4FI6 - chains A and B; structure by X-ray diffraction, 1.46 A resolution.

[Chain A (and B)]
Name: Transthyretin
Source organism: Homo sapiens
Notes: chain B of this document is another copy of the same molecule, construct and numbering; everything in this record applies to it too
UniProtKB: P02766 (TTHY_HUMAN); residues 1-127 here correspond to UniProt positions 21-147 (UniProt number = residue number + 20)
Sequence (127 residues; row label = number of the first residue in the row):
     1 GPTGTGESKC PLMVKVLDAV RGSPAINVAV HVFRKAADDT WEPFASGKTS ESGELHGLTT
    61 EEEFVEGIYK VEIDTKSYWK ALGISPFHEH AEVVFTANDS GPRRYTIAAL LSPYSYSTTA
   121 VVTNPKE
Not modelled in the structure: 1-10, 126-127 (chain B: 1-10, 125-127)
Covalent attachments: compound 0U7 linked to Lys15
Small-molecule neighbours: 0U7 (3-[5-(3,5-dichlorophenyl)-1,3,4-oxadiazol-2-yl]benzenesulfonyl fluoride): Met13, Leu17, Glu54, Thr106, Ala108, Ala109, Leu110, Ser117, Thr118, Thr119
Swiss-Prot annotation at these positions:
  - binding site (L-thyroxine): Lys15, Glu54, Ser117
  - modified residue: Cys10 (Sulfocysteine), Glu42 (4-carboxyglutamate), Ser52 (Phosphoserine)
  - glycosylation: Asn98 (N-linked (GlcNAc...) asparagine)
What the authors report for this chain:
  - binding site for 0U7: Lys15, Leu110, Ser117, Thr119
  - disease-associated variants - V30M, V122I: decreased stability (citing earlier work)
  - mutagenesis - K15A: decreased binding to sulfonyl fluorides 3-18

[Interface between chain A and chain B]
Pairs across the interface (40):
  Ile68(A) with Glu89(B)
  Phe87(A) with Phe95(B), hydrophobic; Thr96(B); Tyr105(B), hydrophobic; Ile107(B), hydrophobic; Ala120(B), hydrophobic; Val122(B), hydrophobic
  His88(A) with Val93(B); Val94(B)
  Glu89(A) with Ile68(B); Val94(B), hydrogen bond (backbone-backbone); Thr96(B), hydrogen bond
  His90(A) with Val94(B)
  Glu92(A) with Glu92(B); Tyr116(B), hydrogen bond (backbone-side chain)
  Val93(A) with His88(B)
  Val94(A) with His88(B); Glu89(B), hydrogen bond (backbone-backbone); His90(B); Glu92(B)
  Phe95(A) with Phe87(B), hydrophobic
  Thr96(A) with Glu89(B), hydrogen bond
  Tyr105(A) with Phe87(B), hydrophobic
  Ile107(A) with Phe87(B), hydrophobic
  Tyr114(A) with Thr119(B), hydrogen bond (backbone-side chain); Ala120(B), hydrogen bond (backbone-backbone)
  Ser115(A) with Thr118(B), hydrogen bond (side chain-backbone); Thr119(B)
  Tyr116(A) with Glu92(B), hydrogen bond (side chain-backbone); Ser117(B), hydrogen bond (backbone-side chain); Thr118(B), hydrogen bond (backbone-backbone)
  Ser117(A) with Tyr116(B); Ser117(B)
  Thr118(A) with Ser115(B), hydrogen bond (backbone-side chain); Tyr116(B), hydrogen bond (backbone-backbone)
  Thr119(A) with Tyr114(B), hydrogen bond (side chain-backbone); Ser115(B)
  Ala120(A) with Phe87(B), hydrophobic; Tyr114(B), hydrogen bond (backbone-backbone)
  Val122(A) with Phe87(B), hydrophobic
Other interface residues (no listed pair), chain A (22 interface residues in all): Lys70, Lys76
Other interface residues (no listed pair), chain B (21 interface residues in all): Lys76

[Summary]
22 residues of chain A face 21 of chain B across their interface, with 15 hydrogen bonds. Polar contacts
include Glu89(A)-Thr96(B), Glu92(A)-Tyr116(B) and Tyr114(A)-Thr119(B). Compound 0U7 is covalently linked to
Lys15(A). From the paper: a binding site for 0U7 at Lys15(A), Leu110(A) and Ser117(A) among others; V30M and
V122I of chain A reduce stability.
Both chains are Transthyretin (Homo sapiens). Entry 4FI6 (Kinetic Stabilization of transthyretin through
covalent modification of K15 by 3-(5-(3,5-dichlorophenyl)-1,3,4-oxadiazol-2-yl)-benzenesulfonamide) was
determined by X-ray diffraction together with 4FI7 and 4FI8 from the same study.
